PDB entry 1IN6 | X-ray diffraction, 1.80 A resolution | chain A

[Chain A]
Molecule: Holliday junction DNA helicase ruvb
From: Thermotoga maritima
UniProtKB: Q56313 (RUVB_THEMA); residues 1-334 here = UniProt positions 1-334
Sequence (334 residues; each row starts with the number of its first residue):
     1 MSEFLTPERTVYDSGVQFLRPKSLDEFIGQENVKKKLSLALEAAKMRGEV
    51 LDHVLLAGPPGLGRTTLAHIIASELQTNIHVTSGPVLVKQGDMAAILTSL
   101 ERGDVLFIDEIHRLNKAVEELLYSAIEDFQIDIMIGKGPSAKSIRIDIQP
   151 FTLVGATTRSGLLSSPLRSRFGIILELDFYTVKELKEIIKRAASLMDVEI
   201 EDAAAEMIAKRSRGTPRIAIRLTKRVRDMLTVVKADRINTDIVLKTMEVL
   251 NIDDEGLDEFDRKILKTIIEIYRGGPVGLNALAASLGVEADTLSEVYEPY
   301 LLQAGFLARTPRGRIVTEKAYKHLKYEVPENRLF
Disordered / not traced: 1-16, 134-146, 330-334
Construct notes: engineered mutation Arg64 (Lys in Q56313)
Small-molecule neighbours: ADP (adenosine-5'-diphosphate): Leu19, Arg20, Pro21, Glu26, Phe27, Ile28, Pro59, Pro60, Gly61, Leu62, Gly63, Arg64, Thr65, Thr66, Tyr180, Ile188, Arg191, Pro216, Arg217, Ile220
Swiss-Prot annotation at these positions:
  - binding site (ADP): Leu19, Arg20, Phe27, Ile28, Gly61, Leu62, Gly63, Thr65, Thr66, Tyr180, Pro216, Arg217
  - binding site (ATP): Glu26, Phe27, Ile28, Leu62, Gly63, Glu127 to Phe129, Arg170, Pro216
  - binding site (DNA): Arg309, Arg314
  - mutagenesis: Ala156 (A156C: 38% DNA-dependent ATPase activity; A156S: 32% DNA-dependent ATPase activity, allows branch migration), Thr157 to Thr158 (5% DNA-dependent ATPase activity, no branch migration), Thr158 (T158V: 5% DNA-dependent ATPase activity), Arg170 (R170A/R: 3-4% DNA-dependent ATPase activity, nobranch migration), Pro216 (P216G: 11% DNA-dependent ATPase activity, allows branch migration), Arg217 (R217A: 43% DNA-dependent ATPase activity, allows branch migration; R217K: 5% DNA-dependent ATPase activity, no branch migration)

[Overview]
Chain A binds ADP. Curated annotation (UniProt) lists 12 ADP-binding residues, 10 ATP-binding residues,
DNA-binding residues Arg309 and Arg314 and 6 mutagenesis sites.
Chain A is Holliday junction DNA helicase ruvb (Thermotoga maritima); the structure, Thermotoga maritima ruvb
K64R mutant, was determined by X-ray diffraction (same publication as 1IN4, 1IN5, 1IN7, 1IN8 and 1J7K).
